4PTN - chains A and B of the 4 polymer chains in the assembly; structure by X-ray diffraction, 1.99 A resolution.

== Chain A (and B) ==
Name: Probable 2-keto-3-deoxy-galactonate aldolase YagE
Source organism: Escherichia coli
Notes: EC 4.1.2.-; chain B of this document is another copy of the same molecule, construct and numbering; everything in this record applies to it too
UniProtKB: P75682 (YAGE_ECOLI); residues 8-309 here correspond to UniProt positions 1-302 (UniProt number = residue number - 7)
Chain sequence (343 residues; each row starts with the number of its first residue; numbers below 1 keep their minus sign (Met-17 is residue -17)):
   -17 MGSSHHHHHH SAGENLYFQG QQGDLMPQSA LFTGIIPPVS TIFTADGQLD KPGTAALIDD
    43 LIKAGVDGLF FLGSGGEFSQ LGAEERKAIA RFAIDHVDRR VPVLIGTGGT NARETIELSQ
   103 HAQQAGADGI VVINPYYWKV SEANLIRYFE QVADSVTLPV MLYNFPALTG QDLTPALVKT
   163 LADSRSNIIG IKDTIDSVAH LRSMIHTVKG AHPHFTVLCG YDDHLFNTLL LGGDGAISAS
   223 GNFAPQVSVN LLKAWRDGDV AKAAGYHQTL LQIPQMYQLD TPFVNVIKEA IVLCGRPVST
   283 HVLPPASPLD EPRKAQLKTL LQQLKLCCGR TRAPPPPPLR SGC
Not modelled in the structure: -17 to 11, 310-325
Differences from the reference sequence: expression tag (-17 to 7, 310-325)
UniProt features mapped onto this chain:
  - active site: Ser56 (Charge relay system), Tyr119 (Charge relay system), Tyr145 (Proton donor), Lys174 (Schiff-base intermediate with substrate)
Small-molecule neighbours:
  - L-glyceraldehyde (GXV): Pro20, Tyr145, Phe147, Lys174, Thr176, Gly202, Tyr203, Ile219, Ser220, Ala221, Phe265
  - pyruvic acid (PYR): Ala125, Asn126, Arg129

== How chain A and chain B interact ==
Residue-residue contacts - 86 pairs, chain A then chain B:
  Ser56(A) with Tyr119(B), hydrogen bond
  Phe60(A) with Tyr119(B), hydrophobic
  Ser61(A) with Thr92(B), hydrogen bond (backbone-side chain); Asn93(B), hydrogen bond (backbone-backbone); Tyr119(B); Trp120(B)
  Gln62(A) with Thr92(B); Asn93(B), hydrogen bond (backbone-side chain); Arg95(B), hydrogen bond (backbone-side chain); Trp120(B)
  Leu63(A) with Asn93(B); Arg95(B)
  Gly64(A) with Asn93(B)
  Glu67(A) with Arg95(B), salt bridge
  Thr92(A) with Ser61(B), hydrogen bond (side chain-backbone); Gln62(B); Pro287(B)
  Asn93(A) with Ser61(B), hydrogen bond (backbone-backbone); Gln62(B), hydrogen bond (side chain-backbone); Leu63(B); Gly64(B)
  Ala94(A) with Pro286(B); Pro287(B)
  Arg95(A) with Gln62(B), hydrogen bond (side chain-backbone); Leu63(B); Glu67(B), salt bridge; Leu285(B); Pro286(B)
  Ile115(A) with Tyr119(B)
  Pro117(A) with Pro287(B), hydrophobic
  Tyr118(A) with Tyr118(B); Tyr119(B), hydrophobic; Leu150(B)
  Tyr119(A) with Ser56(B), hydrogen bond; Phe60(B), hydrophobic; Ser61(B); Ile115(B); Tyr118(B), hydrophobic; Phe147(B); Leu150(B), hydrophobic
  Trp120(A) with Ser61(B); Gln62(B); Leu150(B), hydrophobic; Pro264(B), hydrophobic; Phe265(B), hydrophobic
  Lys121(A) with Ala149(B); Leu150(B), hydrogen bond (side chain-backbone); Thr263(B)
  Val122(A) with Thr263(B); Pro264(B); Pro287(B), hydrophobic
  Ser123(A) with Asp262(B); Thr263(B), hydrogen bond (backbone-backbone)
  Asn126(A) with Asp262(B), hydrogen bond; Thr263(B), hydrogen bond (side chain-backbone); Pro264(B); Pro287(B); Ser289(B), hydrogen bond
  Arg129(A) with Pro286(B); Ala288(B), hydrogen bond (side chain-backbone); Ser289(B), hydrogen bond
  Phe147(A) with Tyr119(B)
  Ala149(A) with Lys121(B)
  Leu150(A) with Tyr118(B); Tyr119(B); Trp120(B), hydrophobic; Lys121(B), hydrogen bond (backbone-side chain)
  Asp262(A) with Ser123(B); Asn126(B)
  Thr263(A) with Lys121(B); Val122(B); Ser123(B), hydrogen bond (backbone-backbone); Asn126(B), hydrogen bond (backbone-side chain)
  Pro264(A) with Trp120(B), hydrophobic; Val122(B); Asn126(B)
  Phe265(A) with Trp120(B), hydrophobic
  Leu285(A) with Arg95(B)
  Pro286(A) with Ala94(B); Arg95(B)
  Pro287(A) with Thr92(B); Ala94(B); Val122(B), hydrophobic; Asn126(B)
  Ser289(A) with Asn126(B), hydrogen bond; Arg129(B), hydrogen bond
Other interface residues (no listed pair), chain A (38 interface residues in all): Gly29, Glu96, Tyr130, Tyr145, Val266, Ala288
Other interface residues (no listed pair), chain B (38 interface residues in all): Glu96, Pro117, Tyr130, Tyr145, Val266, Pro290

== In short ==
Chain A and chain B each contribute 38 residues to their interface, with 22 hydrogen bonds and 2 salt bridges.
Polar pairs include Glu67(A)-Arg95(B), Ser56(A)-Tyr119(B) and Ser61(A)-Thr92(B). Ligands of chain A:
L-glyceraldehyde and pyruvic acid. UniProt lists 4 active-site residues on chain A.
Both chains are Probable 2-keto-3-deoxy-galactonate aldolase YagE (Escherichia coli). Entry 4PTN (Crystal
Structure of YagE, a KDG aldolase protein in complex with Magnesium cation coordinated L-glyceraldehyde) was
determined by X-ray diffraction, deposited together with 2V8Z and 2V9D.
